PDB entry 6TMH | electron microscopy, 3.10 A resolution | chains F and g of the 21 polymer chains in the assembly

# Chain F
Protein: ATP synthase subunit beta
From: Toxoplasma gondii (strain ATCC 50853 / GT1)
Notes: EC 7.1.2.2
UniProt: A0A125YYY4 (A0A125YYY4_TOXGG); residues 1-560 here = UniProt positions 1-560
Chain sequence (560 residues; numbered 1 to 560; the number before each row is that of its first residue):
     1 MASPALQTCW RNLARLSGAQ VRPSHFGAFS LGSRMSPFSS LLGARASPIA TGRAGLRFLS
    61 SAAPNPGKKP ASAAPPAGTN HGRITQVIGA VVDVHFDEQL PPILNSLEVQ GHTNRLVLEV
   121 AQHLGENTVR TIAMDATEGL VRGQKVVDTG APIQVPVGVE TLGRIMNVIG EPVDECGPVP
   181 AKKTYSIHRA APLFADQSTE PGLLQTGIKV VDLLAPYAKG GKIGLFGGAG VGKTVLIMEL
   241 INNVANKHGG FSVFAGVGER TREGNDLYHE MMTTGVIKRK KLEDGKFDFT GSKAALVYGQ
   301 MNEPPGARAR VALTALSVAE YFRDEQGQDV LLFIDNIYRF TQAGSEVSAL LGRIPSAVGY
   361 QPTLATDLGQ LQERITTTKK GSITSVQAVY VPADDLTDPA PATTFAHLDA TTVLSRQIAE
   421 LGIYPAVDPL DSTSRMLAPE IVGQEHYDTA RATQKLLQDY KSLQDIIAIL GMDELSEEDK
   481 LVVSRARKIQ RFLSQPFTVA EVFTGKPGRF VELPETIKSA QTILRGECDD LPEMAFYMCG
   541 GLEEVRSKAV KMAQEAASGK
Not modelled in the structure: 1-79, 555-560

# Chain g
Protein: ATP synthase subunit gamma
From: Toxoplasma gondii (strain ATCC 50853 / GT1)
UniProt: A0A125YUH0 (A0A125YUH0_TOXGG); residue numbers follow UniProt; this construct covers 1-314
Chain sequence (314 residues; row label = number of the first residue in the row):
     1 MAGLASLSSV GALRGMRLVP AAHLLPLHSA FGQQTRNFGA GDLKIVAARM KSVKSIQKIT
    61 KAMKMVAASK LRMDQRRLEN GLPFATPVQK LVQRIPVDPK EKGTLAVLAL SSDKGLCGGV
   121 NSFVAKQARI VIKENEMAGN AVQVYGVGDK IRSALQRTFG DRFKRIMTEV TRFPWNFGQA
   181 CIIADRLMQD NPARLMVIYN HFKSAVAYDT LTLNVLTPTQ AAQSAKEQLN TFEFEPEKTD
   241 VWKDLQDFYY ACTVFGCMLD NIASEQSARM SAMDNASTNA GEMISSLTLR YNRARQAKIT
   301 TELVEIISGA NALE
Not modelled in the structure: 1-41, 314

# How chain F and chain g interact
Pairs across the interface - 16 pairs, chain F then chain g:
  Pro-355(F) / Leu-303(g)  hydrophobic
  Pro-355(F) / Ile-307(g)
  Ala-357(F) / Thr-300(g)  hydrogen bond (backbone-side chain)
  Gly-359(F) / Leu-303(g)
  Asp-395(F) / Asn-292(g)
  Asp-395(F) / Arg-295(g)  salt bridge
  Asp-395(F) / Gln-296(g)  hydrogen bond
  Thr-397(F) / Gln-296(g)  hydrogen bond
  Asp-398(F) / Arg-295(g)  salt bridge
  Ala-468(F) / Met-65(g)
  Ile-469(F) / Lys-64(g)
  Ile-469(F) / Met-65(g)  hydrophobic
  Ile-469(F) / Ala-68(g)  hydrophobic
  Ile-469(F) / Arg-72(g)  hydrogen bond (backbone-side chain)
  Leu-470(F) / Arg-72(g)  hydrogen bond (backbone-side chain)
  Gly-471(F) / Arg-72(g)
Other interface residues (no listed pair), chain F (14 interface residues in all): Ile-354, Ser-356, Val-358, Ala-393
Other interface residues (no listed pair), chain g (11 interface residues in all): Ile-299

# Summary
The interface between chain F and chain g involves 14 residues on one side and 11 on the other, with 5
hydrogen bonds and 2 salt bridges. Among the polar pairs are Asp-395(F)/Arg-295(g), Asp-398(F)/Arg-295(g) and
Ala-357(F)/Thr-300(g).
Chain F is ATP synthase subunit beta and chain g is ATP synthase subunit gamma, both from Toxoplasma gondii
(strain ATCC 50853 / GT1); the structure, Cryo-EM structure of Toxoplasma gondii mitochondrial ATP synthase
dimer, OSCP/F1/c-ring model, was determined by electron microscopy, deposited together with 6TMG, 6TMI, 6TMJ,
6TMK and 6TML.
